Entry 4RB2 (X-ray diffraction, 2.82 A resolution); this record covers chains A and C of the 4 polymer chains in the assembly.

Chain A:
Molecule: 25-nt DNA strand
Sequence (25 nucleotides; row label = number of the first residue in the row):
     1 TTAATTGCAA ATCATTTGCA ATTGC

Chain C:
Name: DNA-binding transcriptional dual regulator of siderophore biosynthesis and transport(Fur family)
Organism: Magnetospirillum gryphiswaldense
UniProt: V6F4Q0 (V6F4Q0_9PROT); numbering as in UniProt (aligned over 1-143)
Amino-acid sequence (145 residues; row label = number of the first residue in the row; numbers below 1 keep their minus sign (Gly-1 is residue -1)):
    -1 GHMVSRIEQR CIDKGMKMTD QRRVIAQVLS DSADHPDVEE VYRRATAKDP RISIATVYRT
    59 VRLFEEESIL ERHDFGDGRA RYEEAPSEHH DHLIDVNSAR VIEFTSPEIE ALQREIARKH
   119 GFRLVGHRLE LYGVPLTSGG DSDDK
Disordered / not traced: -1 to 0, 76, 136-143
Sequence notes: expression tag (-1 to 0)
Modified positions: Mse1 (selenomethionine; parent Met); Mse14 (selenomethionine; parent Met); Mse16 (selenomethionine; parent Met)
Bound ions: Mn2+ site 1: His33, Glu81, His88, His90, Glu101; Mn2+ site 2: His87, Asp89, Glu108, His125
What the authors report for this chain:
  - mutagenesis - H33A/H90A, E108A/H125A: decreased binding to Mn2+
  - mutagenesis - K15A (977 versus 85 nM), Y56A, E108A/H125A (K_D_=272 nM): decreased binding to the 25-nt DNA strand (chain A)
  - mutagenesis - H33A/H90A, R57A: abolished binding to the 25-nt DNA strand (chain A)
  - mutagenesis - C9L/M14L/M16V: increased growth
  - mutagenesis - H33A/H90A, E108A/H125A: decreased binding to manganese ions
  - mutagenesis - C9L/M14L/M16V: increased growth in response to streptonigrin (SNG)

Interface between chain A and chain C:
Pairs across the interface (12):
  DA14(A) - Tyr56(C)  sugar contact
  DA14(A) - Arg77(C)  phosphate contact
  DT15(A) - Val36(C)  phosphate contact
  DT15(A) - Tyr56(C)  hydrogen bond to the phosphate
  DT15(A) - Arg77(C)  phosphate contact
  DT15(A) - Ala78(C)  hydrogen bond to the phosphate
  DT16(A) - Tyr56(C)  base contact
  DT17(A) - Ala53(C)  base contact
  DT17(A) - Arg57(C)  base contact
  DG18(A) - Arg57(C)  hydrogen bond to the base
  DG24(A) - Mse16(C)  phosphate contact
  DC25(A) - Mse16(C)  hydrogen bond to the phosphate
Also at the interface, not in a pair above, chain C (9 interface residues in all): Lys15, Thr17

Summary:
Chain A and chain C form an interface of 7 and 9 residues respectively; the contacts include 4 hydrogen bonds.
Polar pairs include DG18(A)-Arg57(C), DT15(A)-Tyr56(C) and DT15(A)-Ala78(C). The paper reports that K15A, Y56A
and E108A/H125A of chain C reduce binding to the 25-nt DNA strand (chain A); H33A/H90A and E108A/H125A of
chain C reduce binding to Mn2+.
Here chain A is a 25-nt DNA strand and chain C is DNA-binding transcriptional dual regulator of siderophore
biosynthesis and transport(Fur family) (Magnetospirillum gryphiswaldense). Entry 4RB2 (Crystal structure of
Magnetospirillum gryphiswaldense MSR-1 SeMet-Fur-Mn2+-feoAB1 operator) was determined by X-ray diffraction,
deposited together with 4RAY, 4RAZ, 4RB0 and 4RB1.
